PDB entry 6OP3 | X-ray diffraction, 1.60 A resolution | chains A and D of the 4 polymer chains in the assembly

[Chain A]
Protein: Nitrogenase molybdenum-iron protein alpha chain
Source organism: Azotobacter vinelandii
Notes: EC 1.18.6.1
Reference sequence: P07328 (NIFD_AZOVI); residues 4-480 here = UniProt positions 4-480
Amino-acid sequence (477 residues; row label = number of the first residue in the row):
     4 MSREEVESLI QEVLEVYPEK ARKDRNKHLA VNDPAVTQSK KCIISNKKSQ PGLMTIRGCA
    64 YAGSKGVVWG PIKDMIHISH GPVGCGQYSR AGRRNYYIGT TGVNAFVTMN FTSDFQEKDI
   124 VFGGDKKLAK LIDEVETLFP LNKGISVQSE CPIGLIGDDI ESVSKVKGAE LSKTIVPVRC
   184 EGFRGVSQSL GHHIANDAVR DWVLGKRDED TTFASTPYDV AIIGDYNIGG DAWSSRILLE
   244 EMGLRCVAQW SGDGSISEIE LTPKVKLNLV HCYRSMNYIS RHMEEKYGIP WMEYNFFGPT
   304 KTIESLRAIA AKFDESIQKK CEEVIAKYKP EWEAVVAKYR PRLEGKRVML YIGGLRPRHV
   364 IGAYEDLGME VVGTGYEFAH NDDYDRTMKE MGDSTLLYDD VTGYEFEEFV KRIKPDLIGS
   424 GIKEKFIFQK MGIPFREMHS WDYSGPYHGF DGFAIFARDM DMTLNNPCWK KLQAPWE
Bound ions: fe(8)-S(7) cluster Fe: Cys62, Cys88, Cys154 (shared with 3 residues of chain B); Fe ion: Cys275 (together with selenium atom)
Ligand contacts:
  - fe(8)-S(7) cluster (CLF): Cys62, Tyr64, Pro85, Val86, Gly87, Cys88, Tyr91, Glu153, Cys154, Gly185
  - 3-hydroxy-3-carboxy-adipic acid (HCA): Ala65, Gly95, Arg96, Gln191, Gly424, Ile425, Lys426, Glu440, His442
  - ICS (iron-sulfur-molybdenum cluster with interstitial carbon): Val70, Arg96, His195, Tyr229, Ile231, Cys275, Arg277, Ser278, Ile355, Gly356, Gly357, Leu358, Arg359, Pro360, Phe381, Met441, His442
  - selenium atom (SE): Val70, Gln191, His195, Phe381
From the paper describing this entry:
  - binding site for ICS: Arg96 (citing earlier work)
  - binding site for ICS: His195, Gly356, Gly357, Leu358 (proposed by the authors, not directly observed)
  - ICS coordination: Cys275, His442 (citing earlier work)

[Chain D]
Protein: Nitrogenase molybdenum-iron protein beta chain
Source organism: Azotobacter vinelandii
Notes: EC 1.18.6.1
Reference sequence: P07329 (NIFK_AZOVI); numbering as in UniProt (aligned over 2-523)
Amino-acid sequence (522 residues; numbered 2 to 523; the number before each row is that of its first residue):
     2 SQQVDKIKAS YPLFLDQDYK DMLAKKRDGF EEKYPQDKID EVFQWTTTKE YQELNFQREA
    62 LTVNPAKACQ PLGAVLCALG FEKTMPYVHG SQGCVAYFRS YFNRHFREPV SCVSDSMTED
   122 AAVFGGQQNM KDGLQNCKAT YKPDMIAVST TCMAEVIGDD LNAFINNSKK EGFIPDEFPV
   182 PFAHTPSFVG SHVTGWDNMF EGIARYFTLK SMDDKVVGSN KKINIVPGFE TYLGNFRVIK
   242 RMLSEMGVGY SLLSDPEEVL DTPADGQFRM YAGGTTQEEM KDAPNALNTV LLQPWHLEKT
   302 KKFVEGTWKH EVPKLNIPMG LDWTDEFLMK VSEISGQPIP ASLTKERGRL VDMMTDSHTW
   362 LHGKRFALWG DPDFVMGLVK FLLELGCEPV HILCHNGNKR WKKAVDAILA ASPYGKNATV
   422 YIGKDLWHLR SLVFTDKPDF MIGNSYGKFI QRDTLHKGKE FEVPLIRIGF PIFDRHHLHR
   482 STTLGYEGAM QILTTLVNSI LERLDEETRG MQATDYNHDL VR
Bound ions: fe(8)-S(7) cluster Fe: Cys70, Cys95, Cys153 (shared with 3 residues of chain C); Ca2+ site 1: Arg108, Glu109 (shared with 2 residues of chain B); Ca2+ site 2: Asp353, Asp357 (shared with 2 residues of chain B)
Ligand contacts: fe(8)-S(7) cluster (CLF): Cys70, Pro72, Ser92, Gly94, Cys95, Tyr98, Phe99, Thr152, Cys153, Ser188

[How chain A and chain D interact]
Contacting residue pairs (48):
  Arg93(A) with Leu521(D)
  Ala94(A) with Leu521(D), hydrophobic
  Arg97(A) with Asp520(D), salt bridge
  Tyr99(A) with Tyr517(D); Asn518(D), hydrogen bond; Asp520(D), hydrogen bond
  Tyr100(A) with Tyr517(D)
  Ile101(A) with Gln513(D)
  Gly102(A) with Gln513(D)
  Thr103(A) with Met512(D); Gln513(D), hydrogen bond
  Thr104(A) with Met512(D)
  Phe429(A) with Asp357(D)
  Gln432(A) with Thr356(D), hydrogen bond; Asp357(D)
  Lys433(A) with Asp353(D), salt bridge
  Arg439(A) with Thr360(D)
  Tyr446(A) with Trp361(D), hydrophobic; Val522(D); Arg523(D)
  Met465(A) with Thr360(D); His363(D)
  Thr466(A) with His359(D), hydrogen bond; Thr360(D)
  Asn469(A) with His359(D); His363(D)
  Pro470(A) with Leu384(D); Glu385(D); Tyr415(D)
  Trp472(A) with Thr356(D)
  Lys474(A) with Leu322(D); Asp323(D), salt bridge; Arg348(D), hydrogen bond (backbone-side chain); Val352(D)
  Leu475(A) with Arg348(D); Val352(D), hydrophobic
  Gln476(A) with Arg348(D)
  Ala477(A) with Arg348(D)
  Pro478(A) with Asp326(D); Met330(D), hydrophobic; Arg348(D)
  Trp479(A) with Asp326(D); Met330(D), hydrophobic; Ile340(D), hydrophobic; Thr345(D), hydrogen bond; Arg348(D); Tyr487(D)
  Glu480(A) with Thr345(D)
Other interface residues (no listed pair), chain A (31 interface residues in all): Asn107, Trp236, Lys428, Asp445, Cys471
Other interface residues (no listed pair), chain D (30 interface residues in all): Met355, Gly387, Asp516

[Overview]
The interface between chain A and chain D involves 31 residues on one side and 30 on the other; the contacts
include 7 hydrogen bonds and 3 salt bridges. Polar contacts include Arg97(A)-Asp520(D), Lys433(A)-Asp353(D)
and Lys474(A)-Asp323(D). The paper reports a binding site for ICS at Arg96(A), His195(A) and Gly356(A) among
others; ICS coordination by Cys275(A) and His442(A).
Chain A is Nitrogenase molybdenum-iron protein alpha chain and chain D is Nitrogenase molybdenum-iron protein
beta chain, both from Azotobacter vinelandii; the structure, Selenium incorporated FeMo-cofactor of
nitrogenase from Azotobacter vinelandii with low concentration of selenium, was determined by X-ray
diffraction (same publication as 6OP1, 6OP2 and 6OP4).
